Entry 5H9F (X-ray diffraction, 2.45 A resolution); this record covers chains L and K of the 14 polymer chains in the assembly.

[Chain L]
Molecule: crRNA
Organism: Escherichia coli
Sequence (61 nucleotides; each row starts with the number of its first residue):
     1 AUAAACCGAC GGUAUUGUUC AGAUCCUGGC UUGCCAACAG GAGUUCCCCG CGCCAGCGGG
    61 X
Modified / non-standard residues: 23G (guanosine-5'-phosphate-2',3'-cyclic phosphate) at position 61

[Chain K]
Molecule: CRISPR system Cascade subunit CasE
Organism: Escherichia coli (strain K12)
Notes: EC 3.1.-.-
UniProt: Q46897 (CAS6_ECOLI); residues 1-199 here = UniProt positions 1-199
Chain sequence (199 residues; numbered 1 to 199; the number before each row is that of its first residue):
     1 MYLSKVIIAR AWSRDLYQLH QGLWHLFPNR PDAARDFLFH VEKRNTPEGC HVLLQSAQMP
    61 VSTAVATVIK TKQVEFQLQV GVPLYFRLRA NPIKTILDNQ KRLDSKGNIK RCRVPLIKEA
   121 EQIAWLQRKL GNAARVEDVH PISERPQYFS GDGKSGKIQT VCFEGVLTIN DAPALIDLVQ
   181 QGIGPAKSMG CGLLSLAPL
Unresolved in the structure: 26-35, 44-49, 61, 72, 97-111, 149-155

[How chain L and chain K interact]
Pairs across the interface (26; chain L residue first):
  A42(L) - Ile117(K)  base contact
  G43(L) - Val114(K)  base contact
  G43(L) - Pro115(K)  hydrogen bond to the sugar
  G43(L) - Ile117(K)  sugar contact
  U45(L) - Asn91(K)  hydrogen bond to the base
  U45(L) - Ile93(K)  base contact
  U45(L) - Cys112(K)  sugar contact
  U45(L) - Arg113(K)  hydrogen bond to the base
  U45(L) - Val114(K)  sugar contact
  U45(L) - Pro115(K)  base contact
  U45(L) - Lys157(K)  hydrogen bond to the base
  U45(L) - Ile158(K)  base contact
  U45(L) - Gln159(K)  hydrogen bond to the base
  C46(L) - Cys112(K)  hydrogen bond to the phosphate
  C46(L) - Gly156(K)  base contact
  G56(L) - Thr95(K)  base contact
  G56(L) - Ile96(K)  phosphate contact
  C57(L) - Lys94(K)  phosphate contact
  C57(L) - Thr95(K)  hydrogen bond to the phosphate
  G58(L) - Arg113(K)  base contact
  G59(L) - Arg113(K)  hydrogen bond to the base
  G59(L) - Gly184(K)  phosphate contact
  G60(L) - Arg113(K)  hydrogen bond to the base
  23G_61(L) - His20(K)  phosphate contact
  23G_61(L) - Asp36(K)  phosphate contact
  23G_61(L) - Ser188(K)  base contact
Interface residues without a listed pair, chain L (13 interface residues in all): U44, C47, C48
Interface residues without a listed pair, chain K (25 interface residues in all): Gln21, Leu116, Trp125, Ser143, Gln181, Pro185, Lys187

[Overview]
The interface between chain L and chain K involves 13 residues on one side and 25 on the other; the contacts
include 9 hydrogen bonds. Polar pairs include U45(L)-Asn91(K), U45(L)-Arg113(K) and U45(L)-Lys157(K).
Here chain L is crRNA (Escherichia coli) and chain K is CRISPR system Cascade subunit CasE (Escherichia coli
(strain K12)). Entry 5H9F (Crystal structure of E. coli Cascade bound to a PAM-containing dsDNA target at 2.45
angstrom resolution) was determined by X-ray diffraction (same publication as 5H9E).
